PDB entry 8I4D | X-ray diffraction, 1.06 A resolution | chain A

== Chain A ==
Protein: L-Rhamnose-alpha-1,4-D-glucuronate lyase
Organism: Fusarium oxysporum
Notes: EC 4.2.2.28
UniProtKB: A0A8J0PCK3 (A0A8J0PCK3_FUSOX); residues -1 to 441 here correspond to UniProt positions 1-443 (UniProt number = residue number + 2)
Sequence (443 residues; each row starts with the number of its first residue; numbers below 1 keep their minus sign (Glu-1 is residue -1)):
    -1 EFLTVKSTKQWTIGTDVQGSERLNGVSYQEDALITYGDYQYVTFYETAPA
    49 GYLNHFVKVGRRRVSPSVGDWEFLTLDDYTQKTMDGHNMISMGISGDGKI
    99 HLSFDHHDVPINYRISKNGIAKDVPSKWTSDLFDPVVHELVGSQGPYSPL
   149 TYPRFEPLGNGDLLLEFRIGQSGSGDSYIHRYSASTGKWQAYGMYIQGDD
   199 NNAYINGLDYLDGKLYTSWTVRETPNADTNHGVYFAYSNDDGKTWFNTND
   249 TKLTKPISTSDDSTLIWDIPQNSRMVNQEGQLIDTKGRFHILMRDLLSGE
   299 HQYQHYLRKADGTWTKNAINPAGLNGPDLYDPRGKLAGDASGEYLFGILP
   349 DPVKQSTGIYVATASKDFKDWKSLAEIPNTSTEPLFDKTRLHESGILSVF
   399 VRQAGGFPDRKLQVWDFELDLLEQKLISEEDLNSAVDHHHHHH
Unresolved in the structure: -1 to 0, 420-441
Covalent attachments: N-acetylglucosamine (NAG) linked to Asn247
Bound ions: Ca2+: Glu28, Glu154, Leu206; Na+: Gly171, Asp198, Glu221
Residues lining bound ligands: alpha-L-rhamnopyranose (RAM): Tyr26, His85, Tyr150, Tyr202, Arg220, Ala225, Val274, Asn275, Gln276, Tyr328, Arg331
What the authors report for this chain:
  - conformationally variable residues: Glu44, Lys115, Asp129, Ser170, Ser172, Ser183, Met192, Ile194, Leu294, Asn315, Asn318, Lys386
  - mutagenesis - D83A, D83E, Y202A, Y202F, Y202W: abolished catalytic activity on GA
  - mutagenesis - D83N: decreased catalytic activity on GA

== Summary ==
Ligands of chain A: alpha-L-rhamnopyranose. N-acetylglucosamine is covalently linked to Asn247. Glu28, Glu154
and Leu206 coordinate Ca2+. Gly171, Asp198 and Glu221 form the Na+ site. The paper reports that D83A, D83E and
Y202A, among others, abolish catalytic activity on GA; conformational variability at Glu44, Lys115 and Asp129
among others; 6 substitutions were tested in all.
Chain A is L-Rhamnose-alpha-1,4-D-glucuronate lyase (Fusarium oxysporum); the structure, X-ray structure of a
L-rhamnose-alpha-1,4-D-glucuronate lyase from Fusarium oxysporum 12S, L-Rha complex at 100K, was determined by
X-ray diffraction.
